3I3E - chains B and C of the 4 polymer chains in the assembly; structure by X-ray diffraction, 2.10 A resolution.

== Chain B (and C) ==
Molecule: Beta-galactosidase
From: Escherichia coli
Notes: EC 3.2.1.23; chain C of this document is another copy of the same molecule, construct and numbering; everything in this record applies to it too
Reference sequence: B8LFD6 (B8LFD6_ECOLI); residues 9-1023 here correspond to UniProt positions 10-1024 (UniProt number = residue number + 1)
Sequence (1023 residues; row label = number of the first residue in the row):
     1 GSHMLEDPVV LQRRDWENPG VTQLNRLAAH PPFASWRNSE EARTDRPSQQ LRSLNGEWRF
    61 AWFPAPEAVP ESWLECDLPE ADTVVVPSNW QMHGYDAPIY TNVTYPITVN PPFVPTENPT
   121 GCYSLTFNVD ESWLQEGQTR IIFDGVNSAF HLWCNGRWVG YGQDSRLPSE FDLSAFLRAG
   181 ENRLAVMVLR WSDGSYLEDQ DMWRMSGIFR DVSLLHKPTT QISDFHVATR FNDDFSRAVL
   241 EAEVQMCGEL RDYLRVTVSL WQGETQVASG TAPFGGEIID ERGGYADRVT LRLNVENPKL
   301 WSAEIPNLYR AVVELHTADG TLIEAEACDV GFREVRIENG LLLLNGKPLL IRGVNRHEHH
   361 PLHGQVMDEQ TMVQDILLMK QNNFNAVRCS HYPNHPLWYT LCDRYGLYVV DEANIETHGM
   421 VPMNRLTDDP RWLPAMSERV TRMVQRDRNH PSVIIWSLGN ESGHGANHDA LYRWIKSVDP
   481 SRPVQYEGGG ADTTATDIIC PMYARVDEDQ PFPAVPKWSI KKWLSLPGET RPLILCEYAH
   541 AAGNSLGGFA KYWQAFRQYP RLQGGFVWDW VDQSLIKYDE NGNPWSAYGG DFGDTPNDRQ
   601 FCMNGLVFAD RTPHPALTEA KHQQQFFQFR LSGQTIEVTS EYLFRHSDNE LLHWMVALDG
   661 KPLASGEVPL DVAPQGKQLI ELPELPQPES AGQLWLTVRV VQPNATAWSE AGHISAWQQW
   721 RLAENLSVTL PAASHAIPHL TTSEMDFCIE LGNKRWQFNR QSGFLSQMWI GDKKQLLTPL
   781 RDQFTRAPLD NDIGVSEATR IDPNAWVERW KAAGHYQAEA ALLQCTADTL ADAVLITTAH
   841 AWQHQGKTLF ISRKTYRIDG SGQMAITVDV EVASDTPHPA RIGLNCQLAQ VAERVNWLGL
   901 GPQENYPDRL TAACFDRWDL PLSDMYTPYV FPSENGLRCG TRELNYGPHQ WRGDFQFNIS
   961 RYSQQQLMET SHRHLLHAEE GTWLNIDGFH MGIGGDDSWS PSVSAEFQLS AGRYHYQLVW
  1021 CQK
Not modelled in the structure: 1-12, 1023 (chain C: 1-12)
Sequence notes: expression tag (1-8); engineered mutation Ala542 (Met543 in B8LFD6)
Ion coordination: Mg2+ site 1: Asp15, Asn18, Val21, Gln163, Asp193; Mg2+ site 2: Glu416, His418, Glu461; Na+ site 1: Phe556, Tyr559, Leu562; Na+ site 2: Phe601, Asn604; Na+ site 3: Ser647, Glu650, Leu670 (together with dimethyl sulfoxide); Mg2+ site 3 near Gln718 (its only coordinating residue here); Na+ site 4: Pro932, Leu967, Thr970

== Interface between chain B and chain C ==
Pairs across the interface (79):
  Arg13(B) - Arg13(C)
  Arg13(B) - Asp15(C)  salt bridge
  Arg13(B) - Leu24(C)
  Asp15(B) - Arg13(C)  salt bridge
  Asn18(B) - Leu24(C)
  Gly20(B) - Gly20(C)
  Leu24(B) - Arg13(C)
  Leu24(B) - Asn18(C)
  Arg26(B) - Arg431(C)  hydrogen bond (backbone-side chain)
  Leu27(B) - Arg431(C)
  Ala28(B) - Arg431(C)
  Val103(B) - Arg282(C)
  Ile278(B) - Ala514(C)
  Ile279(B) - Ala514(C)
  Asp280(B) - Pro422(C)
  Asp280(B) - Met423(C)  hydrogen bond (side chain-backbone)
  Asp280(B) - Asn424(C)  hydrogen bond (side chain-backbone)
  Asp280(B) - Val515(C)
  Glu281(B) - Met423(C)
  Glu281(B) - Val515(C)
  Arg282(B) - Val103(C)
  Arg282(B) - His418(C)  hydrogen bond (side chain-backbone)
  Arg282(B) - Gly419(C)  hydrogen bond (side chain-backbone)
  Arg282(B) - Met420(C)  hydrogen bond (side chain-backbone)
  Arg282(B) - Val421(C)
  Arg282(B) - Pro422(C)
  Arg282(B) - Met423(C)
  Gly283(B) - Pro422(C)
  Gly284(B) - Pro422(C)
  Tyr285(B) - Pro422(C)
  Tyr285(B) - Asn424(C)  hydrogen bond
  Tyr285(B) - Arg425(C)
  Asp287(B) - Arg425(C)  salt bridge
  His418(B) - Arg282(C)  hydrogen bond (backbone-side chain)
  Gly419(B) - Arg282(C)  hydrogen bond (backbone-side chain)
  Met420(B) - Arg282(C)  hydrogen bond (backbone-side chain)
  Val421(B) - Arg282(C)
  Pro422(B) - Asp280(C)
  Pro422(B) - Arg282(C)
  Pro422(B) - Gly283(C)
  Pro422(B) - Gly284(C)
  Pro422(B) - Tyr285(C)
  Met423(B) - Asp280(C)  hydrogen bond (backbone-side chain)
  Met423(B) - Glu281(C)
  Met423(B) - Arg282(C)
  Asn424(B) - Asp280(C)  hydrogen bond (backbone-side chain)
  Asn424(B) - Tyr285(C)  hydrogen bond
  Arg425(B) - Tyr285(C)
  Arg425(B) - Asp287(C)  salt bridge
  Pro430(B) - Thr441(C)
  Pro430(B) - Gln445(C)
  Arg431(B) - Gln23(C)
  Arg431(B) - Arg26(C)  hydrogen bond (side chain-backbone)
  Arg431(B) - Leu27(C)
  Arg431(B) - Ala28(C)
  Leu433(B) - Ser437(C)
  Pro434(B) - Pro434(C)  hydrophobic
  Ser437(B) - Leu433(C)
  Thr441(B) - Pro430(C)
  Gln445(B) - Pro430(C)
  Ala466(B) - Trp474(C)
  Ala466(B) - Ser477(C)
  Ala466(B) - Val478(C)  hydrophobic
  Asn467(B) - Trp474(C)
  Asp469(B) - Arg473(C)  salt bridge
  Asp469(B) - Ser477(C)  hydrogen bond
  Ala470(B) - Ala470(C)
  Arg473(B) - Asp469(C)  salt bridge
  Arg473(B) - Arg473(C)
  Arg473(B) - Thr494(C)  hydrogen bond
  Trp474(B) - Ala466(C)
  Trp474(B) - Ala470(C)  hydrophobic
  Ser477(B) - Ala466(C)
  Ser477(B) - Asp469(C)  hydrogen bond
  Val478(B) - Ala466(C)  hydrophobic
  Thr494(B) - Arg473(C)  hydrogen bond
  Ala514(B) - Ile278(C)
  Ala514(B) - Ile279(C)
  Val515(B) - Glu281(C)
Also at the interface, not in a pair above, chain B (53 interface residues in all): Val21, Gln23, His151, Ala286, Asp428, Gly463, Glu487, Pro513, Lys517
Also at the interface, not in a pair above, chain C (53 interface residues in all): Val21, His151, Ala286, Asp428, Gly463, Asn467, Glu487, Pro513, Lys517

== In short ==
Chain B and chain C each contribute 53 residues to their interface; the contacts include 18 hydrogen bonds and
6 salt bridges. Polar contacts include Arg13(B)-Asp15(C), Asp287(B)-Arg425(C) and Asp469(B)-Arg473(C).
Asp15(B), Asn18(B), Val21(B), Gln163(B) and Asp193(B) form the Mg2+ site 1.
Chain B and chain C are both Beta-galactosidase (Escherichia coli); the structure, E. COLI (lacZ)
BETA-GALACTOSIDASE (M542A), was determined by X-ray diffraction (same publication as 3I3B and 3I3D).
